PDB entry 7PIJ | electron microscopy, 3.78 A resolution | chains L and N of the 5 polymer chains in the assembly

# Chain L
Name: NabFab LC
From: synthetic construct
Amino-acid sequence (215 residues; each row starts with the number of its first residue; numbering starts at 0):
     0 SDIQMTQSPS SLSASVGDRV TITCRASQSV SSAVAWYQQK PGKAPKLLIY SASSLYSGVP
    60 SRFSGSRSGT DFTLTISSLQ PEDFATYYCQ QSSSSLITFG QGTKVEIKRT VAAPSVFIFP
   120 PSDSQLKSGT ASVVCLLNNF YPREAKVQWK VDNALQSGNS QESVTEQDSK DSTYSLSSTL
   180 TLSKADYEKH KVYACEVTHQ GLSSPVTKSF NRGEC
Unresolved in the structure: 0-3, 212-214
Cystine bridges: Cys23-Cys88, Cys134-Cys194

# Chain N
Name: DMTNb16_4
From: synthetic construct
Amino-acid sequence (131 residues; row label = number of the first residue in the row; a row labelled like 82a-82c holds insertion residues (82a, then the next letters in order)):
     1 QRQLVESGGG LVQPGGSLRL SCAASRSIFS IDTAGWFRQA PGKEREGVAT ITRDGNANYA
    61 DSVKGRFTIS RDRARNTVYL QM
82a-82c NSL
    83 EPEDTAVYYC NAAIRTTV
100a-100e RTSAQ
   101 EYWGKGTPVT VSSHHHHHHE PEA
Unresolved in the structure: 114-123
Cystine bridges: Cys22-Cys92

# How chain L and chain N interact
Residue-residue contacts - 5 pairs, chain L then chain N:
  Tyr49(L) - Pro41(N)
  Tyr49(L) - Thr87(N)
  Ser50(L) - Thr110(N)  hydrogen bond
  Ser52(L) - Ser112(N)
  Tyr55(L) - Gly42(N)
Also at the interface, not in a pair above, chain L (6 interface residues in all): Ser53, Ser56
Also at the interface, not in a pair above, chain N (7 interface residues in all): Lys43, Val111

# Overview
6 residues of chain L and 7 residues of chain N are in contact; the contacts include 1 hydrogen bond. Its one
hydrogen-bonded contact is Ser50(L)-Thr110(N).
Here chain L is NabFab LC and chain N is DMTNb16_4, both from synthetic construct. Entry 7PIJ (Structure of
Staphylococcus capitis divalent metal ion transporter (DMT) by NabFab-fiducial assisted cryo-EM) was
determined by electron microscopy, deposited together with 7PHP, 7PHQ and 7RTH.
